Entry 7YOJ (electron microscopy, 3.36 A resolution); this record covers chains A and C of the 4 polymer chains in the assembly.

# Chain A
Protein: CasPi
Source organism: Armatimonadota bacterium
UniProt: A0A399WQY8 (A0A399WQY8_9BACT); residue numbers follow UniProt; this construct covers 1-867
Chain sequence (867 residues; row label = number of the first residue in the row):
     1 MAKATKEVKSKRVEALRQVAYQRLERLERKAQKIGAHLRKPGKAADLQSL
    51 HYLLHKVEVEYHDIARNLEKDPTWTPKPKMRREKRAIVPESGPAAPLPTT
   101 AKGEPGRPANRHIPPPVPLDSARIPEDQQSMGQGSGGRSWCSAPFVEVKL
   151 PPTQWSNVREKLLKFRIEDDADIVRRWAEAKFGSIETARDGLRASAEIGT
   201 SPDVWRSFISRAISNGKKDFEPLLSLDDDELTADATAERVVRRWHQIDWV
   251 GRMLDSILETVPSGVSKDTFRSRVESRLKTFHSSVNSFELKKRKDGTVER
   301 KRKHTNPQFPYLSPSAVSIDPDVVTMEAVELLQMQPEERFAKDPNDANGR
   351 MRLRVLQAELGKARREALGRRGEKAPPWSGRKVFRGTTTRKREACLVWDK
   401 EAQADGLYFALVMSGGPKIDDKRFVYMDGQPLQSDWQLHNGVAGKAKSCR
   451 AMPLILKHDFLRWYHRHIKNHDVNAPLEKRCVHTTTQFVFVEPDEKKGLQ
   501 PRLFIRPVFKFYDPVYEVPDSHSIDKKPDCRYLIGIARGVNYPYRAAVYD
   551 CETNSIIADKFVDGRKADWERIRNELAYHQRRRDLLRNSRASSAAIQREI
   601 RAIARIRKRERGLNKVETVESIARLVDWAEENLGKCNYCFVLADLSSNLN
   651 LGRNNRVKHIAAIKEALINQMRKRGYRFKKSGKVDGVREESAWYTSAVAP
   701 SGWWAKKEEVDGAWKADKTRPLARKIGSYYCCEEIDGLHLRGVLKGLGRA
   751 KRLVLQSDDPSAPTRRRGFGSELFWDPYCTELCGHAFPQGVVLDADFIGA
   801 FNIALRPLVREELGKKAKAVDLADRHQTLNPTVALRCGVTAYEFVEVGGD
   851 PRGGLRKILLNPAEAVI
Sequence notes: engineered mutation Ala537 (Asp in A0A399WQY8), Ala643 (Glu in A0A399WQY8)
Reported in the primary citation:
  - catalytic residues: Asp796
  - binding site for the 30-nt DNA strand: Gln133, Arg390, Arg392
  - specificity-determining residues: Arg390, Arg392
  - mutagenesis - R390A, R390A/R392A, R392A: abolished catalytic activity
  - contacts within the chain: Glu28-Arg339 (hydrogen bond), Tyr61-Glu337 (hydrogen bond)
  - binding site for the 174-nt RNA strand: Arg23, Arg26
  - mutagenesis - D537A/E643A: abolished catalytic activity (proposed by the authors, not directly observed)

# Chain C
Molecule: 12-nt DNA strand
Source organism: Armatimonadetes bacterium
Sequence (12 nucleotides; row label = number of the first residue in the row):
     1 CGGGATGCCCAG

# How chain A and chain C interact
Contacting residue pairs - 21 pairs, chain A then chain C:
  Lys161(A) - DA5(C)  salt bridge to the phosphate
  Lys164(A) - DT6(C)  salt bridge to the phosphate
  Lys217(A) - DA11(C)  phosphate contact
  Lys217(A) - DG12(C)  salt bridge to the phosphate
  Phe220(A) - DG12(C)  base contact
  Thr236(A) - DG12(C)  base contact
  Arg239(A) - DG12(C)  base contact
  Val240(A) - DG12(C)  base contact
  Arg243(A) - DG12(C)  hydrogen bond to the base
  Ser266(A) - DG7(C)  phosphate contact
  Lys267(A) - DG7(C)  hydrogen bond to the phosphate
  Asp268(A) - DG7(C)  base contact
  Asp268(A) - DC8(C)  hydrogen bond to the base
  Arg271(A) - DC8(C)  salt bridge to the phosphate
  Arg390(A) - DC8(C)  base contact
  Ser414(A) - DG4(C)  hydrogen bond to the phosphate
  Ser414(A) - DA5(C)  hydrogen bond to the phosphate
  Ala446(A) - DG3(C)  phosphate contact
  Ala446(A) - DG4(C)  phosphate contact
  Lys447(A) - DG4(C)  hydrogen bond to the phosphate
  Ser448(A) - DG4(C)  hydrogen bond to the phosphate
Other interface residues (no listed pair), chain A (21 interface residues in all): Asp219, Val265, Arg392, Met413
Other interface residues (no listed pair), chain C (9 interface residues in all): DC9

# Overview
Chain A and chain C form an interface of 21 and 9 residues respectively, with 7 hydrogen bonds and 4 salt
bridges. Polar pairs include Arg243(A)-DG12(C), Asp268(A)-DC8(C) and Lys267(A)-DG7(C). From the paper: the
catalytic residue Asp796(A); R390A, R390A/R392A and R392A of chain A, among others, abolish catalytic
activity.
Here chain A is CasPi (Armatimonadota bacterium) and chain C is a 12-nt DNA strand (Armatimonadetes
bacterium). Entry 7YOJ (Structure of CasPi with guide RNA and target DNA) was determined by electron
microscopy.
